PDB entry 8RJ5 | X-ray diffraction, 3.02 A resolution | chains A and B of the 5 polymer chains in the assembly

== Chain A ==
Protein: MHC class I antigen
From: Homo sapiens
Amino-acid sequence (277 residues; each row starts with the number of its first residue; numbering starts at 0):
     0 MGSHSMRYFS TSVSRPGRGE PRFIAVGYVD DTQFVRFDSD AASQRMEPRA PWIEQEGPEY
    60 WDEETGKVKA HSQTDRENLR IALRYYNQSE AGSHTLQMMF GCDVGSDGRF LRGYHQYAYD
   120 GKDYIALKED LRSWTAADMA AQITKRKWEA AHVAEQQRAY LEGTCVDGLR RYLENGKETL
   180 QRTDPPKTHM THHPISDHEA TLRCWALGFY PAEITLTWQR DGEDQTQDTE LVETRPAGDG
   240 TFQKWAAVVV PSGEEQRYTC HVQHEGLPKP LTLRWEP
Unresolved in the structure: 0
Disulfides: Cys-101/Cys-164, Cys-203/Cys-259

== Chain B ==
Protein: Beta-2-microglobulin
From: Homo sapiens
UniProtKB: P61769 (B2MG_HUMAN); residues 1-99 here correspond to UniProt positions 21-119 (UniProt number = residue number + 20)
Amino-acid sequence (100 residues; row label = number of the first residue in the row; numbering starts at 0):
     0 MIQRTPKIQV YSRHPAENGK SNFLNCYVSG FHPSDIEVDL LKNGERIEKV EHSDLSFSKD
    60 WSFYLLYYTE FTPTEKDEYA CRVNHVTLSQ PKIVKWDRDM
Differences from the reference sequence: initiating methionine (0)
UniProt features mapped onto this chain:
  - modified residue: Gln-2 (Pyrrolidone carboxylic acid)
  - glycosylation: Ile-1 (N-linked (Glc) (glycation) isoleucine), Lys-19 (N-linked (Glc) (glycation) lysine), Lys-41 (N-linked (Glc) (glycation) lysine), Lys-48 (N-linked (Glc) (glycation) lysine), Lys-58 (N-linked (Glc) (glycation) lysine), Lys-91 (N-linked (Glc) (glycation) lysine), Lys-94 (N-linked (Glc) (glycation) lysine)
Disulfides: Cys-25/Cys-80

== How chain A and chain B interact ==
Pairs across the interface (58):
  Phe-8(A) with Ser-55(B); Phe-56(B), hydrophobic; Lys-58(B)
  Ser-9(A) with Phe-56(B)
  Thr-10(A) with Phe-56(B); Phe-62(B)
  Val-12(A) with Ser-33(B)
  Ile-23(A) with Leu-54(B)
  Val-25(A) with Asp-53(B); Leu-54(B)
  Tyr-27(A) with Ser-55(B); Tyr-63(B)
  Gln-32(A) with Asp-53(B), hydrogen bond
  Arg-35(A) with Asp-53(B), salt bridge
  Arg-48(A) with Asp-53(B), salt bridge
  Ser-92(A) with Met-0(B)
  Thr-94(A) with Met-0(B); His-31(B); Phe-62(B)
  Gln-96(A) with His-31(B); Phe-56(B); Trp-60(B), hydrogen bond (side chain-backbone); Phe-62(B)
  Met-97(A) with Phe-56(B)
  Met-98(A) with Lys-58(B)
  Gln-115(A) with Trp-60(B)
  Tyr-116(A) with Trp-60(B)
  Ala-117(A) with Trp-60(B)
  Asp-119(A) with Met-0(B); His-31(B)
  Gly-120(A) with His-31(B)
  Lys-121(A) with Ile-1(B)
  Asp-122(A) with Trp-60(B), hydrogen bond
  His-192(A) with Asp-98(B), salt bridge
  Arg-202(A) with Asp-98(B), hydrogen bond (side chain-backbone); Met-99(B)
  Trp-204(A) with Asp-98(B); Met-99(B)
  Leu-206(A) with Pro-14(B), hydrophobic
  Val-231(A) with Gln-8(B)
  Glu-232(A) with Lys-6(B), salt bridge; Gln-8(B), hydrogen bond (backbone-side chain); Tyr-26(B); Ser-28(B), hydrogen bond
  Arg-234(A) with Gln-8(B), hydrogen bond; Tyr-10(B); Met-99(B), hydrogen bond (side chain-backbone)
  Pro-235(A) with Tyr-10(B), hydrogen bond (backbone-side chain); Tyr-26(B)
  Ala-236(A) with Arg-12(B), hydrogen bond (backbone-side chain); Asn-24(B), hydrogen bond (backbone-side chain)
  Gly-237(A) with Arg-12(B), hydrogen bond (backbone-side chain); Asn-24(B); Leu-65(B)
  Asp-238(A) with Arg-12(B)
  Gln-242(A) with Ser-11(B); Arg-12(B)
  Trp-244(A) with Met-99(B), hydrogen bond (side chain-backbone)
Also at the interface, not in a pair above, chain A (38 interface residues in all): Arg-6, His-93, Thr-233
Also at the interface, not in a pair above, chain B (28 interface residues in all): Val-9, His-13, Pro-32, Asp-34

== Overview ==
Chain A and chain B form an interface of 38 and 28 residues respectively; the contacts include 13 hydrogen
bonds and 4 salt bridges. Polar contacts include Arg-35(A)/Asp-53(B), Arg-48(A)/Asp-53(B) and
His-192(A)/Asp-98(B).
Chain A is MHC class I antigen and chain B is Beta-2-microglobulin, both from Homo sapiens; the structure,
P1-15 T-cell Receptor bound to HLA A*2402-NF9 pMHC complex, was determined by X-ray diffraction.
